PDB entry 5M3J | X-ray diffraction, 3.50 A resolution | chains B and V of the 6 polymer chains in the assembly

[Chain B]
Name: RNA-directed RNA polymerase catalytic subunit
Organism: Influenza B virus (B/Memphis/13/2003)
Notes: EC 2.7.7.48
UniProt: Q5V8Y6 (Q5V8Y6_9INFB); residues 1-752 here = UniProt positions 1-752
Amino-acid sequence (772 residues; numbered -8 to 763; the number before each row is that of its first residue; numbers below 1 keep their minus sign (Gly-8 is residue -8)):
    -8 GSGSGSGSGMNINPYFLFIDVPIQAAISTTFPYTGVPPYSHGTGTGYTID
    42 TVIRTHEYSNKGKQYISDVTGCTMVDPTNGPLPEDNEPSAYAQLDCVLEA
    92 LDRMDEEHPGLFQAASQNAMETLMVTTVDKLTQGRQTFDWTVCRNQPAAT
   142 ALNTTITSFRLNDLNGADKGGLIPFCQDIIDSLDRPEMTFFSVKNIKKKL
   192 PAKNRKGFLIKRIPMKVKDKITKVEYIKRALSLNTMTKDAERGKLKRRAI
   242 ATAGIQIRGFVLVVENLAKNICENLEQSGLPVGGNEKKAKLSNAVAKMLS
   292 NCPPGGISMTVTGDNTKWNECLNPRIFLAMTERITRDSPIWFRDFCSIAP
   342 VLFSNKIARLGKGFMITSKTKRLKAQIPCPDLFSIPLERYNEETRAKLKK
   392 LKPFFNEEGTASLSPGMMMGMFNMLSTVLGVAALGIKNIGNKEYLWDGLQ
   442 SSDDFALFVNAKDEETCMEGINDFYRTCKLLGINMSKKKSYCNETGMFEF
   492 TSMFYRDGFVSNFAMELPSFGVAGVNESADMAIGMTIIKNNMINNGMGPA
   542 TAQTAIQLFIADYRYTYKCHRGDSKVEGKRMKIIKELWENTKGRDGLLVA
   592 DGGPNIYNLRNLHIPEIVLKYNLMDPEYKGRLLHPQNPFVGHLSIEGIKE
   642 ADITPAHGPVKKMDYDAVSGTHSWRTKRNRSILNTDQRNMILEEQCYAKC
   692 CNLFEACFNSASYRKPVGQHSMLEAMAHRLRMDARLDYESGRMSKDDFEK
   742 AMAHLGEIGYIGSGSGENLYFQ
Unresolved in the structure: -8 to 0, 637-652, 750-763
Sequence notes: expression tag (-8 to 0, 753-763)

[Chain V]
Molecule: 14-nt RNA strand
Sequence (14 nucleotides; row label = number of the first residue in the row):
     1 AGUAGUAACAAGAG

[How chain B and chain V interact]
Residue-residue contacts (12):
  His32(B) - G5(V)  phosphate contact
  His32(B) - A7(V)  sugar contact
  His32(B) - A8(V)  sugar contact
  Gly33(B) - A7(V)  phosphate contact
  Gly33(B) - A8(V)  phosphate contact
  Thr34(B) - A7(V)  phosphate contact
  Thr34(B) - A8(V)  hydrogen bond to the phosphate
  Tyr38(B) - U6(V)  hydrogen bond to the phosphate
  Met356(B) - A8(V)  phosphate contact
  Lys365(B) - C9(V)  salt bridge to the phosphate
  Gln367(B) - A8(V)  hydrogen bond to the phosphate
  Glu384(B) - U6(V)  sugar contact
Other interface residues (no listed pair), chain B (13 interface residues in all): Tyr30, Gly37, Lys237, Lys360, Asn675
Other interface residues (no listed pair), chain V (9 interface residues in all): A1, A4, G12, A13

[Summary]
13 residues of chain B and 9 residues of chain V are in contact, with 3 hydrogen bonds and 1 salt bridge.
Among the polar pairs are Thr34(B)-A8(V), Tyr38(B)-U6(V) and Gln367(B)-A8(V).
Here chain B is RNA-directed RNA polymerase catalytic subunit (Influenza B virus (B/Memphis/13/2003)) and
chain V is a 14-nt RNA strand. Entry 5M3J (Influenza B polymerase bound to four heptad repeats of serine 5
phosphorylated Pol II CTD) was determined by X-ray diffraction.
